4FBF - chain A; structure by X-ray diffraction, 2.70 A resolution.

[Chain A]
Molecule: Gentisate 1,2-dioxygenase
From: Pseudaminobacter salicylatoxidans
Notes: EC 1.13.11.4
Reference sequence: Q67FT0 (Q67FT0_9RHIZ); residues 1-367 here = UniProt positions 1-367
Chain sequence (367 residues; row label = number of the first residue in the row):
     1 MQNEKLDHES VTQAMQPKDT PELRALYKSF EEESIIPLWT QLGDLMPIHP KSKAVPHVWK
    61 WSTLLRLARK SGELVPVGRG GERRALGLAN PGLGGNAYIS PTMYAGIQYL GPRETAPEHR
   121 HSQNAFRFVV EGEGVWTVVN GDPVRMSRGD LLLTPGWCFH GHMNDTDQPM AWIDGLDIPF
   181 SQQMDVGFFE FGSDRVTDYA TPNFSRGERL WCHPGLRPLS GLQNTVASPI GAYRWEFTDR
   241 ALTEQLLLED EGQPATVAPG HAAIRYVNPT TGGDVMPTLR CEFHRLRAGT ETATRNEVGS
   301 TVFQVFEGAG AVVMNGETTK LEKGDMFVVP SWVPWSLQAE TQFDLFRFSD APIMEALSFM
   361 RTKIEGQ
Unresolved in the structure: 1-15, 42, 79-82, 192-198
Differences from the reference sequence: engineered mutation Tyr-104 (Trp in Q67FT0); conflict Met-163 (His in Q67FT0)
Ion coordination: Fe ion: His-119, His-121, His-160

[Summary]
His-119, His-121 and His-160 coordinate a Fe ion ion.
Chain A is Gentisate 1,2-dioxygenase (Pseudaminobacter salicylatoxidans); the structure, Crystal Structure of
the Salicylate 1,2-dioxygenase from Pseudoaminobacter salicylatoxidans W104Y mutant, was determined by X-ray
diffraction together with 4FAG and 4FAH from the same study.
